8CMY - chains A and M of the 16 polymer chains in the assembly; structure by electron microscopy, 3.79 A resolution.

Chain A (and M):
Name: Ribulose bisphosphate carboxylase large chain
Notes: EC 4.1.1.39; chain M of this document is another copy of the same molecule, construct and numbering; everything in this record applies to it too
UniProtKB: A5CKD0 (A5CKD0_9CYAN); residues 1-470 here = UniProt positions 1-470
Amino-acid sequence (470 residues; each row starts with the number of its first residue):
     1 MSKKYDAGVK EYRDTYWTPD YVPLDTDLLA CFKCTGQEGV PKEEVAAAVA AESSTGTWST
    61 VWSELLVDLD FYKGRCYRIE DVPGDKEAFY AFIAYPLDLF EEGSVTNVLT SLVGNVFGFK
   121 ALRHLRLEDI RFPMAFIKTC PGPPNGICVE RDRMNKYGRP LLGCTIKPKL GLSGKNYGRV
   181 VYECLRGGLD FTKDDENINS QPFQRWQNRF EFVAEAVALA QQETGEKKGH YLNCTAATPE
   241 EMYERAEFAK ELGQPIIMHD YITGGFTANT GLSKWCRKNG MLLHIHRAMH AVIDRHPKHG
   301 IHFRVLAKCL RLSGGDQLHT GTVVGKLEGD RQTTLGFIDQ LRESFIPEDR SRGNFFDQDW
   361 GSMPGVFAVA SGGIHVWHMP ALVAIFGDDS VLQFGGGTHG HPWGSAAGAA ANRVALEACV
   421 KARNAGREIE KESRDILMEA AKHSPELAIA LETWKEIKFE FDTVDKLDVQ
Disordered / not traced: 1-10, 329, 457-470

Interface between chain A and chain M:
Pairs across the interface - 4 pairs, chain A then chain M:
  D98(A) with S362(M), hydrogen bond
  E102(A) with K138(M)
  K138(A) with L97(M); T139(M)
Also at the interface, not in a pair above, chain A (8 interface residues in all): T26, L97, M134, A135, T139
Also at the interface, not in a pair above, chain M (8 interface residues in all): T26, E102, M134, A135

In short:
The chain A/chain M interface involves 8 residues from each chain; the contacts include 1 hydrogen bond. Its
one hydrogen-bonded contact is D98(A)-S362(M).
Chain A and chain M are both Ribulose bisphosphate carboxylase large chain; the structure, Structure of the
Cyanobium sp. PCC 7001, was determined by electron microscopy, deposited together with 7YYO.
